Entry 1SMS (X-ray diffraction, 3.10 A resolution); this record covers chains A and B.

# Chain A (and B)
Name: Ribonucleoside-diphosphate reductase small chain 2
Organism: Saccharomyces cerevisiae
Notes: EC 1.17.4.1; chain B of this document is another copy of the same molecule, construct and numbering; everything in this record applies to it too
Reference sequence: P49723 (RIR4_YEAST); residues 1-345 here = UniProt positions 1-345
Sequence (345 residues; each row starts with the number of its first residue):
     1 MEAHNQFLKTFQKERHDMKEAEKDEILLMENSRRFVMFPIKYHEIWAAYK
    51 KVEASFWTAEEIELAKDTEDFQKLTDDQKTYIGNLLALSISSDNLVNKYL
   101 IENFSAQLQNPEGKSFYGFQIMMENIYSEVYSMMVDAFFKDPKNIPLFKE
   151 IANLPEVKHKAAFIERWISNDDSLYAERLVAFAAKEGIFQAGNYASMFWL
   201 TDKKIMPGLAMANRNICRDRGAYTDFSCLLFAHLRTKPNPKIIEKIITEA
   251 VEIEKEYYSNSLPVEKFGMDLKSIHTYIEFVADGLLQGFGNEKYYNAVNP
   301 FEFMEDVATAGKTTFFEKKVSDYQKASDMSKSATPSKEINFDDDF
Unresolved in the structure: 1-2, 306-314, 326-345
Ion coordination: Hg2+ near C217 (its only coordinating residue here)
Swiss-Prot annotation at these positions:
  - active site: Y131
  - modified residue: M1 (N-acetylmethionine), S169 (Phosphoserine), S332 (Phosphoserine), T334 (Phosphothreonine), S336 (Phosphoserine)
  - cross-link: K337 (Glycyl lysine isopeptide (Lys-Gly) (interchain with G-Cter in ubiquitin))

# Chain A / chain B interface
Residue-residue contacts (42):
  R34(A) - Y99(B)
  R34(A) - E102(B)  salt bridge
  F35(A) - K98(B)
  F35(A) - Y99(B)  hydrophobic
  F35(A) - E102(B)
  V36(A) - N125(B)
  M37(A) - I90(B)
  F38(A) - E129(B)
  F38(A) - S132(B)
  W46(A) - N125(B)
  W46(A) - E129(B)
  Y49(A) - N125(B)
  Y49(A) - I126(B)
  K50(A) - A59(B)
  K50(A) - E60(B)  salt bridge
  K50(A) - E129(B)  salt bridge
  E53(A) - T58(B)
  E53(A) - I126(B)
  F56(A) - F56(B)  hydrophobic
  T58(A) - E53(B)
  A59(A) - K50(B)
  E60(A) - K50(B)  salt bridge
  I90(A) - M37(B)
  K98(A) - F35(B)
  Y99(A) - R34(B)
  Y99(A) - F35(B)  hydrophobic
  E102(A) - R34(B)  salt bridge
  E102(A) - F35(B)
  S115(A) - N125(B)
  F119(A) - M122(B)  hydrophobic
  M122(A) - F119(B)  hydrophobic
  M122(A) - M122(B)  hydrophobic
  N125(A) - V36(B)
  N125(A) - W46(B)
  N125(A) - Y49(B)
  N125(A) - S115(B)
  I126(A) - Y49(B)
  I126(A) - E53(B)
  E129(A) - F38(B)
  E129(A) - W46(B)
  E129(A) - K50(B)  salt bridge
  S132(A) - F38(B)
Other interface residues (no listed pair), chain A (25 interface residues in all): S128
Other interface residues (no listed pair), chain B (25 interface residues in all): S128

# Overview
The chain A/chain B interface involves 25 residues from each chain; the contacts include 6 salt bridges. Polar
pairs include R34(A)-E102(B), K50(A)-E60(B) and K50(A)-E129(B). Curated annotation (UniProt) lists active-site
residue Y131(A) on chain A.
Chain A and chain B are both Ribonucleoside-diphosphate reductase small chain 2 (Saccharomyces cerevisiae);
the structure, Structure of the Ribonucleotide Reductase Rnr4 Homodimer from Saccharomyces cerevisiae, was
determined by X-ray diffraction, deposited together with 1SMQ.
